3MB2 - chains B and E of the 6 polymer chains in the assembly; structure by X-ray diffraction, 2.41 A resolution.

== Chain B ==
Protein: 4-oxalocrotonate tautomerase family enzyme - beta subunit
Source organism: Chloroflexus aurantiacus
Notes: EC 5.3.2.2
UniProtKB: A9W9V0 (A9W9V0_CHLAA); residues 1-72 here correspond to UniProt positions 2-73 (UniProt number = residue number + 1)
Sequence (72 residues; numbered 1 to 72; the number before each row is that of its first residue):
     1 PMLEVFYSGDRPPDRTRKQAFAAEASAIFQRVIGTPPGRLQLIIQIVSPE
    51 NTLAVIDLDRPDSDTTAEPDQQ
Unresolved in the structure: 60-72
From the paper describing this entry:
  - catalytic residues: P1
  - mutagenesis - P1A (83-fold): decreased catalytic activity on 1
  - mutagenesis - R39A (8-fold): decreased catalytic activity
  - mutagenesis - R11A: unchanged catalytic activity on 1
  - mutagenesis - P1A (65-fold): decreased catalytic activity on 3
  - mutagenesis - R11A, R39A: unchanged catalytic activity on 3
  - binding site for sulfate ion: T35, R39

== Chain E ==
Protein: 4-oxalocrotonate tautomerase family enzyme - alpha subunit
Source organism: Chloroflexus aurantiacus
Notes: EC 5.3.2.2
UniProtKB: A9W9U6 (A9W9U6_CHLAA); numbering as in UniProt (aligned over 1-72)
Sequence (72 residues; numbered 1 to 72; the number before each row is that of its first residue):
     1 MLLLRITMLEGRSTEQKAELARALSAAAAAAFDVPLAEVRLIIQEVPPTH
    51 WTVGGISMAELRQQASTSTQGQ
Unresolved in the structure: 62-72
From the paper describing this entry:
  - catalytic residues: R40 (proposed by the authors, not directly observed)
  - catalytic residues: R12
  - mutagenesis - R12A (70-fold), R40A (46-fold): decreased catalytic activity on 1
  - mutagenesis - R12A (22-fold): decreased catalytic activity on 3
  - mutagenesis - R40A (2.6-fold): increased catalytic activity on 3
  - binding site for sulfate ion: R12, R40
  - binding site for sulfate ion: W51 (from molecular simulation)

== Chain B / chain E interface ==
Residue-residue contacts (42; chain B residue first):
  P1(B) - T7(E)
  P1(B) - W51(E)  hydrophobic
  M2(B) - R5(E)
  M2(B) - I6(E)
  M2(B) - T7(E)  hydrogen bond (backbone-backbone)
  M2(B) - W51(E)
  L3(B) - L4(E)  hydrophobic
  L3(B) - R5(E)
  E4(B) - L3(E)
  E4(B) - L4(E)
  E4(B) - R5(E)  salt bridge
  V5(B) - L2(E)  hydrophobic
  V5(B) - L3(E)
  V5(B) - L4(E)  hydrophobic
  V5(B) - F32(E)  hydrophobic
  F6(B) - M1(E)
  F6(B) - L2(E)
  F6(B) - L3(E)  hydrogen bond (backbone-backbone)
  F6(B) - R5(E)
  Y7(B) - M1(E)
  Y7(B) - F32(E)  hydrophobic
  Y7(B) - V34(E)  hydrophobic
  S8(B) - M1(E)  hydrogen bond (backbone-backbone)
  P13(B) - F32(E)  hydrophobic
  R17(B) - A30(E)
  R17(B) - A31(E)  hydrogen bond (side chain-backbone)
  R17(B) - D33(E)  salt bridge
  F21(B) - A27(E)
  F21(B) - A28(E)  hydrophobic
  F21(B) - A31(E)  hydrophobic
  F21(B) - F32(E)  hydrophobic
  I28(B) - L20(E)  hydrophobic
  I28(B) - A23(E)
  I28(B) - L24(E)  hydrophobic
  I28(B) - A27(E)  hydrophobic
  F29(B) - L24(E)  hydrophobic
  R31(B) - E19(E)  salt bridge
  R31(B) - A23(E)
  V32(B) - Q16(E)  hydrogen bond (backbone-side chain)
  V32(B) - E19(E)
  I33(B) - R12(E)
  T52(B) - M1(E)
Interface residues without a listed pair, chain B (21 interface residues in all): E24, A25, I44, V47

== In short ==
Chain B and chain E each contribute 21 residues to their interface; the contacts include 5 hydrogen bonds and
3 salt bridges. Polar pairs include E4(B)-R5(E), R17(B)-D33(E) and R31(B)-E19(E). From the paper: catalytic
residues P1(B) and R40(E) among others; R12A and R40A of chain E reduce catalytic activity on 1; 5
substitutions were tested in all.
Here chain B is 4-oxalocrotonate tautomerase family enzyme - beta subunit and chain E is 4-oxalocrotonate
tautomerase family enzyme - alpha subunit, both from Chloroflexus aurantiacus. Entry 3MB2 (Kinetic and
Structural Characterization of a Heterohexamer 4-Oxalocrotonate Tautomerase from Chloroflexus aurantiacus
J-10-fl: Implications for Functional ...) was determined by X-ray diffraction.
